Entry 7D72 (electron microscopy, 3.40 A resolution); this record covers chains A and B of the 12 polymer chains in the assembly.

# Chain A (and B)
Molecule: Mannose-1-phosphate guanyltransferase alpha
From: Homo sapiens
Notes: chain B of this document is another copy of the same molecule, construct and numbering; everything in this record applies to it too
UniProtKB: Q96IJ6 (GMPPA_HUMAN); residue numbers follow UniProt; this construct covers 1-420
Chain sequence (420 residues; each row starts with the number of its first residue):
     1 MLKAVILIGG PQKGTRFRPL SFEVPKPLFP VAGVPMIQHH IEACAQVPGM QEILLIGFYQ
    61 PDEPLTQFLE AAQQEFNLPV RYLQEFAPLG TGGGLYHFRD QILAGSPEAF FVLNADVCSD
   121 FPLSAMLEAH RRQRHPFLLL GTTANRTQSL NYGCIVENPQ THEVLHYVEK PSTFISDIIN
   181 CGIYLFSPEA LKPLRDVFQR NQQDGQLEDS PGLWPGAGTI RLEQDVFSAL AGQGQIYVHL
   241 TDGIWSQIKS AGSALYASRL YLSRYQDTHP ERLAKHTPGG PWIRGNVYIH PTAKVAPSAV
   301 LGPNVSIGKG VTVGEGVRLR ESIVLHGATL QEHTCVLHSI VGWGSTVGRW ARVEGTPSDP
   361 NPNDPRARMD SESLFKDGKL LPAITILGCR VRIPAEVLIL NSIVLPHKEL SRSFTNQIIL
Not modelled in the structure: 204-216 (chain B: 204-217)
Swiss-Prot annotation at these positions:
  - region: Thr356 to Ile384 (C-loop)
  - binding site (GDP-alpha-D-mannose): Glu85, Gln247
  - natural variant: Gly182 (G182D: In AAMR), Thr334 (T334M: In AAMR; T334P: In AAMR), Arg390 (R390P: In AAMR), Asn401 (N401T: In AAMR)
  - mutagenesis: Glu85 (E85K: Reduces GDP-alpha-D-mannose binding affinity but does not affect assembly of GMPPA-GMPPB complex; when associated with A-247 ...), Arg99 (R99E: Does not disrupt the interaction with GMPPB or other GMPPA molecules), Asp100 (D100R: Does not disrupt the interaction with GMPPB or other GMPPA molecules), Gln247 (Q247A: Reduces GDP-alpha-D-mannose binding affinity but does not affect assembly of GMPPA-GMPPB complex; when associated with K-85 ...), Arg318 (R318E: Disrupts the interaction with GMPPB and other GMPPA molecules), Trp350 (W350A: Disrupts the interaction with GMPPB and other GMPPA molecules and reduces the efficiency of GMPPB allosteric inhibition; when associated with A-352), Arg352 (R352A: Disrupts the interaction with GMPPB and other GMPPA molecules and reduces the efficiency of GMPPB allosteric inhibition; when associated with A-350), Pro362 to Pro365 (Reduces the interaction with GMPPB and decreases efficiency of GMPPB inhibition), Glu372 (E372A: Reduces the efficiency of GMPPB allosteric inhibition; E372R: Disrupts the interaction with other GMPPA molecules slightly but not with GMPPB), Glu396 (E396R: Disrupts the interaction with other GMPPA molecules but not with GMPPB), Lys408 (K408E: Does not disrupt the interaction with GMPPB or other GMPPA molecules)
Small-molecule neighbours: guanosine-5'-diphosphate-alpha-D-mannose (GDD): Leu7, Ile8, Gly9, Lys13, Ile56, Gly57, Phe58, Glu85, Pro88, Leu89, Gly90, Thr91, Asn114, Ala115, Asp116, Val117, Tyr152, Gly153, Tyr167, Glu169, Lys170, Asn180, Cys181, Tyr184, Glu223, Trp245, Gln247, Lys249

# Interface between chain A and chain B
Pairs across the interface - 32 pairs, chain A then chain B:
  Gln12(A) - His407(B)
  Gln12(A) - Glu409(B)
  Pro19(A) - Leu420(B)  hydrophobic
  Phe22(A) - Leu420(B)  hydrophobic
  Phe375(A) - Phe375(B)  hydrophobic
  Phe375(A) - Gln417(B)
  Phe375(A) - Ile418(B)
  Gly378(A) - Asn416(B)
  Lys379(A) - Gly378(B)
  Lys379(A) - Lys379(B)
  Leu380(A) - Gly378(B)  hydrogen bond (backbone-backbone)
  Leu405(A) - Arg18(B)
  Leu405(A) - Leu420(B)  hydrophobic
  Pro406(A) - Arg18(B)  hydrogen bond (backbone-side chain)
  His407(A) - Gln12(B)  hydrogen bond (backbone-side chain)
  His407(A) - Thr15(B)
  Lys408(A) - Gln12(B)
  Lys408(A) - Thr15(B)  hydrogen bond
  Lys408(A) - Arg18(B)
  Lys408(A) - Glu372(B)  salt bridge
  Glu409(A) - Gln12(B)
  Arg412(A) - Ser373(B)
  Phe414(A) - Glu372(B)
  Asn416(A) - Phe375(B)
  Gln417(A) - Ser373(B)
  Gln417(A) - Phe375(B)
  Ile418(A) - Phe375(B)
  Ile418(A) - Leu420(B)  hydrophobic
  Leu420(A) - Thr15(B)
  Leu420(A) - Arg18(B)  hydrogen bond (backbone-side chain)
  Leu420(A) - Leu374(B)  hydrophobic
  Leu420(A) - Ile403(B)  hydrophobic
Other interface residues (no listed pair), chain A (20 interface residues in all): Leu374, Asp377
Other interface residues (no listed pair), chain B (20 interface residues in all): Pro19, Phe22, Leu405, Lys408

# Summary
The chain A/chain B interface involves 20 residues from each chain; the contacts include 5 hydrogen bonds and
1 salt bridge. Among the polar pairs are Lys408(A)-Glu372(B), Pro406(A)-Arg18(B) and His407(A)-Gln12(B). Bound
to chain A: guanosine-5'-diphosphate-alpha-D-mannose.
Both chains are Mannose-1-phosphate guanyltransferase alpha (Homo sapiens). Entry 7D72 (Cryo-EM structures of
human GMPPA/GMPPB complex bound to GDP-Mannose) was determined by electron microscopy (same publication as
7D74 and 7D73).
